Entry 7U32 (electron microscopy, 3.46 A resolution); this record covers chains E and H of the 20 polymer chains in the assembly.

# Chain E (and H)
Name: Integrase
From: Visna/maedi virus EV1 KV1772
Notes: EC 2.7.7.-, 3.1.-.-; chain H of this document is another copy of the same molecule, construct and numbering; everything in this record applies to it too
UniProt: P35956 (POL_VILVK); residues 1-281 here correspond to UniProt positions 1226-1506 (UniProt number = residue number + 1225)
Chain sequence (281 residues; each row starts with the number of its first residue):
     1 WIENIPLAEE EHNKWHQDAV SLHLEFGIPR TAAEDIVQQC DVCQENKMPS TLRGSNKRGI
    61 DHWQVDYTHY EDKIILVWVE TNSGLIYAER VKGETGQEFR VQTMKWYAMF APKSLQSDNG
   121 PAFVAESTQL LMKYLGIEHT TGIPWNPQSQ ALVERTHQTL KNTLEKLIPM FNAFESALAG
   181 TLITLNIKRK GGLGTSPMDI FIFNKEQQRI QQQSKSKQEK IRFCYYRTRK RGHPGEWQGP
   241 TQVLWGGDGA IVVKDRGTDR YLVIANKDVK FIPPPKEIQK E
Unresolved in the structure: 48-59, 273-281 (chain H: 1-59, 277-281)
Metal / ion sites: Zn2+: His-12, His-16, Cys-40, Cys-43
What the authors report for this chain:
  - catalytic residues: Asp-66, Asp-118, Glu-154
  - binding site for DNA ev272: Arg-231
  - mutagenesis - E154Q, Y225A, W245E, W245L, V252A, V252D, I272E: abolished catalytic activity
  - mutagenesis - F223A, R231E, Y261A, Y261E, V263E: decreased catalytic activity
  - specificity-determining residues: Trp-145, Arg-231 (proposed by the authors, not directly observed)

# Chain E / chain H interface
Pairs across the interface - 23 pairs, chain E then chain H:
  Lys-217(E) with Gln-211(H), hydrogen bond; Lys-215(H)
  Arg-222(E) with Gln-207(H)
  Arg-227(E) with Gln-148(H), hydrogen bond
  Pro-234(E) with Gln-148(H)
  Leu-244(E) with Trp-245(H), hydrophobic
  Trp-245(E) with Leu-244(H); Trp-245(H)
  Asp-248(E) with Tyr-261(H), hydrogen bond
  Ala-250(E) with Tyr-261(H), hydrophobic
  Val-252(E) with Val-252(H), hydrophobic
  Tyr-261(E) with Asp-248(H), hydrogen bond; Ala-250(H), hydrophobic
  Val-263(E) with Tyr-261(H)
  Asn-266(E) with Ile-60(H)
  Asp-268(E) with Gln-148(H)
  Lys-270(E) with Thr-81(H); Asn-82(H)
  Phe-271(E) with Asn-82(H), hydrogen bond (backbone-side chain); Ile-200(H); Asn-204(H)
  Ile-272(E) with Ile-200(H); Phe-203(H)
Also at the interface, not in a pair above, chain E (17 interface residues in all): Ser-214
Also at the interface, not in a pair above, chain H (19 interface residues in all): Thr-195, Arg-260, Val-263

# Summary
17 residues of chain E and 19 residues of chain H are in contact; the contacts include 5 hydrogen bonds. Polar
pairs include Lys-217(E)/Gln-211(H), Arg-227(E)/Gln-148(H) and Asp-248(E)/Tyr-261(H). From the paper:
catalytic residues Asp-66(E), Asp-118(E) and Glu-154(E); E154Q, Y225A and W245E of chain E, among others,
abolish catalytic activity; 12 substitutions were tested in all.
Both chains are Integrase (Visna/maedi virus EV1 KV1772). Entry 7U32 (MVV cleaved synaptic complex (CSC)
intasome at 3.4 A resolution) was determined by electron microscopy, deposited together with 7Z1Z.
